Entry 6P1K (electron microscopy, 4.05 A resolution (low resolution: residue-level contacts below are approximate; hydrogen-bond / salt-bridge calls are withheld)); this record covers chains G and I of the 6 polymer chains in the assembly.

[Chain G]
Molecule: DNA-directed RNA polymerase subunit alpha
Organism: Escherichia coli
Notes: EC 2.7.7.6
Reference sequence: P0A7Z4 (RPOA_ECOLI); residues 1-329 here = UniProt positions 1-329
Chain sequence (329 residues; each row starts with the number of its first residue):
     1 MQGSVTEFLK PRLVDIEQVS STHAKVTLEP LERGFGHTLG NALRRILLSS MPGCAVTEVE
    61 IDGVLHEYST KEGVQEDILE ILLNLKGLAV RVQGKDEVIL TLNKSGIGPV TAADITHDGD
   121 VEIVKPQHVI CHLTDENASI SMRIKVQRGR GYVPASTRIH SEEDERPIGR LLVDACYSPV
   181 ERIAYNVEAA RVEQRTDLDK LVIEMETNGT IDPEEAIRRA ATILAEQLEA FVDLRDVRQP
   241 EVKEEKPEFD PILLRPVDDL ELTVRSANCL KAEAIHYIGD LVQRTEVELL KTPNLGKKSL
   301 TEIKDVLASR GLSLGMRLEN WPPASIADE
Not modelled in the structure: 1-7, 236-329
Swiss-Prot annotation at these positions:
  - region: Glu162 to Glu165 (Required for interaction with Crp at class II promoters)
  - modified residue: Arg265 (ADP-ribosylarginine), Lys297 (N6-acetyllysine), Lys298 (N6-acetyllysine)

[Chain I]
Molecule: DNA-directed RNA polymerase subunit beta
Organism: Escherichia coli
Notes: EC 2.7.7.6
Reference sequence: P0A8V4 (RPOB_ECO57); numbering as in UniProt (aligned over 1-1342)
Chain sequence (1342 residues; each row starts with the number of its first residue):
     1 MVYSYTEKKR IRKDFGKRPQ VLDVPYLLSI QLDSFQKFIE QDPEGQYGLE AAFRSVFPIQ
    61 SYSGNSELQY VSYRLGEPVF DVQECQIRGV TYSAPLRVKL RLVIYEREAP EGTVKDIKEQ
   121 EVYMGEIPLM TDNGTFVING TERVIVSQLH RSPGVFFDSD KGKTHSSGKV LYNARIIPYR
   181 GSWLDFEFDP KDNLFVRIDR RRKLPATIIL RALNYTTEQI LDLFFEKVIF EIRDNKLQME
   241 LVPERLRGET ASFDIEANGK VYVEKGRRIT ARHIRQLEKD DVKLIEVPVE YIAGKVVAKD
   301 YIDESTGELI CAANMELSLD LLAKLSQSGH KRIETLFTND LDHGPYISET LRVDPTNDRL
   361 SALVEIYRMM RPGEPPTREA AESLFENLFF SEDRYDLSAV GRMKFNRSLL REEIEGSGIL
   421 SKDDIIDVMK KLIDIRNGKG EVDDIDHLGN RRIRSVGEMA ENQFRVGLVR VERAVKERLS
   481 LGDLDTLMPQ DMINAKPISA AVKEFFGSSQ LSQFMDQNNP LSEITHKRRI SALGPGGLTR
   541 ERAGFEVRDV HPTHYGRVCP IETPEGPNIG LINSLSVYAQ TNEYGFLETP YRKVTDGVVT
   601 DEIHYLSAIE EGNYVIAQAN SNLDEEGHFV EDLVTCRSKG ESSLFSRDQV DYMDVSTQQV
   661 VSVGASLIPF LEHDDANRAL MGANMQRQAV PTLRADKPLV GTGMERAVAV DSGVTAVAKR
   721 GGVVQYVDAS RIVIKVNEDE MYPGEAGIDI YNLTKYTRSN QNTCINQMPC VSLGEPVERG
   781 DVLADGPSTD LGELALGQNM RVAFMPWNGY NFEDSILVSE RVVQEDRFTT IHIQELACVS
   841 RDTKLGPEEI TADIPNVGEA ALSKLDESGI VYIGAEVTGG DILVGKVTPK GETQLTPEEK
   901 LLRAIFGEKA SDVKDSSLRV PNGVSGTVID VQVFTRDGVE KDKRALEIEE MQLKQAKKDL
   961 SEELQILEAG LFSRIRAVLV AGGVEAEKLD KLPRDRWLEL GLTDEEKQNQ LEQLAEQYDE
  1021 LKHEFEKKLE AKRRKITQGD DLAPGVLKIV KVYLAVKRRI QPGDKMAGRH GNKGVISKIN
  1081 PIEDMPYDEN GTPVDIVLNP LGVPSRMNIG QILETHLGMA AKGIGDKINA MLKQQQEVAK
  1141 LREFIQRAYD LGADVRQKVD LSTFSDEEVM RLAENLRKGM PIATPVFDGA KEAEIKELLK
  1201 LGDLPTSGQI RLYDGRTGEQ FERPVTVGYM YMLKLNHLVD DKMHARSTGS YSLVTQQPLG
  1261 GKAQFGGQRF GEMEVWALEA YGAAYTLQEM LTVKSDDVNG RTKMYKNIVD GNHQMEPGMP
  1321 ESFNVLLKEI RSLGINIELE DE
Not modelled in the structure: 1-2
Swiss-Prot annotation at these positions:
  - modified residue (N6-acetyllysine): Lys1022, Lys1200

[Chain G / chain I interface]
Contacting residue pairs (45; chain G residue first):
  His37(G) with Gly1218(I)
  Asn41(G) with Arg1216(I); Thr1217(I); Gly1218(I)
  Arg44(G) with Glu1083(I); Tyr1087(I); Gly1091(I)
  Arg45(G) with Glu1083(I); Asp1084(I); Gly1215(I); Arg1216(I)
  Leu48(G) with Glu1083(I)
  Ser49(G) with Glu1083(I)
  Leu65(G) with Ile873(I)
  His66(G) with Ile873(I); Ile929(I)
  Tyr68(G) with Tyr756(I); Ile831(I); Ala1055(I)
  Thr70(G) with Ala729(I)
  Glu72(G) with Asp728(I)
  Gly73(G) with Asp728(I)
  Val74(G) with Asp728(I); Ala729(I)
  Gln75(G) with Val727(I); Val771(I)
  Asp77(G) with Lys755(I); Tyr756(I)
  Leu79(G) with Leu693(I)
  Glu80(G) with Arg694(I)
  Leu83(G) with Arg694(I)
  Lys86(G) with Asp826(I)
  Thr134(G) with Val727(I); Leu773(I)
  Tyr152(G) with Glu820(I); Val823(I); Gln824(I)
  Glu165(G) with Glu876(I)
  Arg166(G) with Ser863(I)
  Arg170(G) with Glu876(I)
  Cys176(G) with Gln824(I)
  Arg182(G) with Asn1090(I)
  Ala184(G) with Asn1090(I); Gly1091(I)
  Tyr185(G) with Tyr1087(I)
Other interface residues (no listed pair), chain G (35 interface residues in all): Lys71, Asp135, Ala155, Ile159, Asp174, Glu181, Ile183
Other interface residues (no listed pair), chain I (41 interface residues in all): Tyr726, Ser730, Asn766, Met768, Pro769, Arg821, Thr927, Val1056, Lys1057, Arg1059, Glu1089, Thr1092, Pro1093

[Overview]
35 residues of chain G and 41 residues of chain I are in contact.
Chain G is DNA-directed RNA polymerase subunit alpha and chain I is DNA-directed RNA polymerase subunit beta,
both from Escherichia coli; the structure, Cryo-EM structure of Escherichia coli sigma70 bound RNAP polymerase
holoenzyme, was determined by electron microscopy, deposited together with 6N57, 6N58 and 6OUL.
